6T53 - chains L and H of the 3 polymer chains in the assembly; structure by X-ray diffraction, 1.35 A resolution.

[Chain L]
Molecule: Prothrombin
From: Homo sapiens
Notes: EC 3.4.21.5
UniProt: P00734 (THRB_HUMAN); the construct lacks a stretch of the UniProt sequence, so the offset changes along the chain: -4 to 0 = UniProt 328-332; 1-14 = UniProt 336-349; 15-17 = UniProt 361-363
Amino-acid sequence (36 residues; numbered -4 to 17 plus 14 insertion-coded residues; the number before each row is that of its first residue; a row labelled like 14A-14K holds insertion residues (14A, then the next letters in order); numbers below 1 keep their minus sign (Thr-4 is residue -4)):
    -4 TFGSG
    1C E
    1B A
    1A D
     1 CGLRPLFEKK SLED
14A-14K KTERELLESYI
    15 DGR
Disordered / not traced: -4 to 0, 15-17
Swiss-Prot annotation at these positions:
  - site: Arg17 (Cleavage)

[Chain H]
Molecule: Prothrombin
From: Homo sapiens
Notes: EC 3.4.21.5
UniProt: P00734 (THRB_HUMAN); the construct lacks a stretch of the UniProt sequence and is renumbered around it, so the offset changes along the chain: 16-36 = UniProt 364-384; 37-60 = UniProt 386-409; 61-77 = UniProt 419-435; 78-97 = UniProt 437-456; 7 more segments
Amino-acid sequence (259 residues; numbered 16 to 247 plus 30 insertion-coded residues; 3 numbers in that range are skipped by the numbering (no residue carries them; nothing is unmodelled there); the number before each row is that of its first residue; a row labelled like 60A-60I holds insertion residues (60A, then the next letters in order)):
    16 IVEGSDAEIG MSPWQVMLFR K
   36A S
    37 PQELLCGASL ISDRWVLTAA HCLL
60A-60I YPPWDKNFT
    61 ENDLLVRIGK HSRTRYE
   77A R
    78 NIEKISMLEK IYIHPRYNWR
   97A E
    98 NLDRDIALMK LKKPVAFSDY IHPVCLPDRE TA
129A-129C ASL
   130 LQAGYKGRVT GWGNLKET
147A-147G WTANVGK
   150 GQPSVLQVVN LPIVERPVCK DSTRIRITDN MFCAG
  184A Y
   185 KP
186A-186D DEGK
   187 RGDACEGDSG GPFVMKSP
204A-204B FN
   205 NRWYQMGIVS WGE
   219 GCD
  221A R
   222 DGKYGFYTHV FRLKKWIQKV IDQFGE
Disordered / not traced: 147A-147G, 247
Cystine bridges: Cys42-Cys58, Cys168-Cys182, Cys191-Cys220
Glycans and other covalent adducts: N-acetylglucosamine (NAG) linked to Asn60G
Bound ions: Na+ site 1 near Phe204A (its only coordinating residue here); Na+ site 2: Arg221A, Lys224
Small-molecule neighbours: K73 ((2S)-N-[[4-(aminomethyl)phenyl]methyl]-1-[(2R)-2-azanyl-3-phenyl-propanoyl]pyrrolidine-2-carboxamide): His57, Tyr60A, Trp60D, Glu97A, Asn98, Leu99, Ile174, Asp189, Ala190, Cys191, Glu192, Ser195, Val213, Ser214, Trp215, Gly216, Glu217, Gly219, Cys220, Gly226
Swiss-Prot annotation at these positions:
  - region: Ala183 to Val200 (High affinity receptor-binding region which is also known as the TP508 peptide)
  - active site (Charge relay system): His57, Asp102, Ser195
  - glycosylation: Asn60G (N-linked (GlcNAc...) (complex) asparagine)

[Interface between chain L and chain H]
Cross-chain cystine bridges: Cys1(L)-Cys122(H)
Residue-residue contacts (61; chain L residue first):
  Cys1(L) - Pro120(H)
  Cys1(L) - Val121(H)
  Cys1(L) - Cys122(H)  disulfide
  Cys1(L) - Arg206(H)  hydrogen bond (backbone-side chain)
  Asp1A(L) - His119(H)  salt bridge
  Asp1A(L) - Arg206(H)
  Ala1B(L) - Arg206(H)  hydrogen bond (backbone-side chain)
  Glu1C(L) - Phe114(H)
  Glu1C(L) - Pro120(H)
  Gly2(L) - Trp29(H)
  Gly2(L) - Pro120(H)  hydrogen bond (backbone-backbone)
  Gly2(L) - Cys122(H)
  Gly2(L) - Arg206(H)
  Gly2(L) - Trp207(H)  hydrogen bond (backbone-backbone)
  Leu3(L) - His119(H)  hydrogen bond (backbone-side chain)
  Leu3(L) - Asn205(H)
  Leu3(L) - Arg206(H)
  Arg4(L) - Gly25(H)
  Arg4(L) - Met26(H)  hydrogen bond (side chain-backbone)
  Arg4(L) - Pro28(H)
  Arg4(L) - Trp29(H)
  Arg4(L) - Arg137(H)
  Arg4(L) - Trp207(H)
  Pro5(L) - Ser115(H)
  Pro5(L) - Asp116(H)
  Pro5(L) - His119(H)
  Leu6(L) - Ile24(H)
  Leu6(L) - Asp116(H)
  Phe7(L) - Glu23(H)
  Phe7(L) - Ile24(H)
  Phe7(L) - Gly25(H)
  Phe7(L) - Met26(H)  hydrophobic
  Glu8(L) - Lys202(H)  salt bridge
  Glu8(L) - Asn205(H)
  Glu8(L) - Trp207(H)  hydrogen bond
  Asp14(L) - Glu23(H)
  Asp14(L) - Met26(H)
  Asp14(L) - Arg137(H)  salt bridge
  Asp14(L) - Trp207(H)
  Lys14A(L) - Glu23(H)  hydrogen bond (backbone-side chain)
  Thr14B(L) - Arg137(H)  hydrogen bond
  Thr14B(L) - Asn159(H)  hydrogen bond
  Glu14C(L) - Arg137(H)
  Glu14C(L) - Lys202(H)  salt bridge
  Glu14E(L) - Lys135(H)  salt bridge
  Glu14E(L) - Asn159(H)  hydrogen bond
  Glu14E(L) - Tyr184A(H)  hydrogen bond
  Leu14F(L) - Lys135(H)
  Leu14F(L) - Gly136(H)
  Leu14F(L) - Asn159(H)
  Leu14F(L) - Trp207(H)  hydrophobic
  Leu14G(L) - Pro204(H)  hydrophobic
  Ser14I(L) - Gly133(H)
  Ser14I(L) - Tyr134(H)
  Ser14I(L) - Lys135(H)  hydrogen bond (side chain-backbone)
  Tyr14J(L) - Tyr134(H)  hydrophobic
  Tyr14J(L) - Lys135(H)  hydrogen bond (side chain-backbone)
  Tyr14J(L) - Met201(H)
  Tyr14J(L) - Lys202(H)
  Tyr14J(L) - Pro204(H)
  Ile14K(L) - Tyr134(H)
Interface residues without a listed pair, chain H (29 interface residues in all): Ser48, Tyr117, Leu129C

[Summary]
Chain L and chain H form an interface of 21 and 29 residues respectively, with 1 disulfide bond, 14 hydrogen
bonds and 5 salt bridges. Polar pairs include Asp1A(L)-His119(H), Glu8(L)-Lys202(H) and Glu14E(L)-Lys135(H).
Chain H binds compound K73. N-acetylglucosamine is covalently linked to Asn60G(H).
Chain L is Prothrombin and chain H is Prothrombin, both from Homo sapiens; the structure, Thrombin in Complex
with a D-Phe-Pro-p-benzylamine derivative, was determined by X-ray diffraction.
